PDB entry 8WMM | electron microscopy, 2.98 A resolution | chains A and O of the 10 polymer chains in the assembly

== Chain A ==
Molecule: deadCbCas9
Notes: engineered mutation(s): D9A; H837A
Sequence (1442 residues; row label = number of the first residue in the row):
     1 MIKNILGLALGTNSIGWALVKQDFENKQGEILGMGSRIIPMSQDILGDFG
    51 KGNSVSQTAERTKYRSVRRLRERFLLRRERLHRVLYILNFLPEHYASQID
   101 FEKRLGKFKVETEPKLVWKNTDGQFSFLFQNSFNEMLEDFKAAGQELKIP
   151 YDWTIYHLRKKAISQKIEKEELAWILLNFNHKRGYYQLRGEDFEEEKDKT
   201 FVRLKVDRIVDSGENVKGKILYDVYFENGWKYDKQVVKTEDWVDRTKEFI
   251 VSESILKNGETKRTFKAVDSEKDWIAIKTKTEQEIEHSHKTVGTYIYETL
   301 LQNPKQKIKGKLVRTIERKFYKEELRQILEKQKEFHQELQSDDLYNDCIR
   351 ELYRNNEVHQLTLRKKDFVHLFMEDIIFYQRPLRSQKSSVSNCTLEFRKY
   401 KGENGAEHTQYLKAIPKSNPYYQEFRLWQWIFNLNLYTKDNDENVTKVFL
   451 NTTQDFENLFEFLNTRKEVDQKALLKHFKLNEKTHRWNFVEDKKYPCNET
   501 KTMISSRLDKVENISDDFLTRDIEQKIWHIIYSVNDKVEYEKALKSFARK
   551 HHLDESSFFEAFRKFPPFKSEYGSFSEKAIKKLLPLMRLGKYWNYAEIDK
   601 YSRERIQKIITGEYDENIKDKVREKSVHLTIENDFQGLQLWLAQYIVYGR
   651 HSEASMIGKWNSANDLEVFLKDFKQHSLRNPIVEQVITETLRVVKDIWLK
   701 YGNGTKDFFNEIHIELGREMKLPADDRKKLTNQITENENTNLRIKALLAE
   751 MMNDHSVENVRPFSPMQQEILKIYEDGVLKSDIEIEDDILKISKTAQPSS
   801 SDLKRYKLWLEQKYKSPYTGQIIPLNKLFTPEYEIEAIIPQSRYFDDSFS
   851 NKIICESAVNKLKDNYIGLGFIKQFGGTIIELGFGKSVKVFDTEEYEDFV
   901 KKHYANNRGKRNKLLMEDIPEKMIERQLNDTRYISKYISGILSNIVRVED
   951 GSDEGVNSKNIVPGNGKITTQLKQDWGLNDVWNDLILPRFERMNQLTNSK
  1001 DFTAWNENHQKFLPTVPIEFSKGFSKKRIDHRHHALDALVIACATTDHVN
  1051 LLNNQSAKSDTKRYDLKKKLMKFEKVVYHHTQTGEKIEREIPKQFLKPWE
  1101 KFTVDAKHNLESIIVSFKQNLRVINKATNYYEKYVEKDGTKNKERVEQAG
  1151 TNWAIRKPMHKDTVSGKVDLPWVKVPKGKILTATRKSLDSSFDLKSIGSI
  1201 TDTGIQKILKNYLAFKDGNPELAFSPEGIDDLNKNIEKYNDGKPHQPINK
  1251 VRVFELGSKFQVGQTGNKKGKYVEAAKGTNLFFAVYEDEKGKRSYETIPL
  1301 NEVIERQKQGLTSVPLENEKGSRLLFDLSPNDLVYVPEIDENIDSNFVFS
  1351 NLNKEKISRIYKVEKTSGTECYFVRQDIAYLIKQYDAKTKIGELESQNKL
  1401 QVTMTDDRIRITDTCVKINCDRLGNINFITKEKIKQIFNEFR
Disordered / not traced: 718-929, 1074-1091

== Chain O ==
Molecule: sgRNA
Sequence (127 nucleotides; numbered 1 to 127; the number before each row is that of its first residue):
     1 GAGAAUGUCGGGGAGCCGAGGUUGUGAAUUGCUUUCAAAAAUUAUUGAGA
    51 AAUAAUUUUGAAAAGCAAUUCACAAUAAGGAUUAUUCCGUUGUGAAAACA
   101 UUCAAGGCGGGGCAACUCGCCUUUUUU
Disordered / not traced: 42-55, 124-127

== Chain A / chain O interface ==
Pairs across the interface (297):
  Ser56(A) with G13(O), hydrogen bond to the phosphate
  Gln57(A) with U91(O), sugar contact
  Thr58(A) with G13(O), phosphate contact; A14(O), phosphate contact; U91(O), sugar contact
  Ala59(A) with G13(O), phosphate contact
  Arg61(A) with G89(O), salt bridge to the phosphate; U90(O), salt bridge to the phosphate; U91(O), base contact
  Thr62(A) with A14(O), hydrogen bond to the phosphate; G15(O), phosphate contact
  Tyr64(A) with U90(O), base contact
  Arg65(A) with A14(O), salt bridge to the phosphate; G15(O), salt bridge to the phosphate; G89(O), phosphate contact
  Arg68(A) with A77(O), phosphate contact; G89(O), hydrogen bond to the base; U90(O), salt bridge to the phosphate
  Arg69(A) with G15(O), salt bridge to the phosphate; C16(O), salt bridge to the phosphate; C88(O), salt bridge to the phosphate
  Leu70(A) with C17(O), base contact; G18(O), phosphate contact
  Arg71(A) with A75(O), salt bridge to the phosphate; U76(O), salt bridge to the phosphate
  Glu72(A) with C87(O), hydrogen bond to the base
  Arg73(A) with C16(O), salt bridge to the phosphate; C17(O), salt bridge to the phosphate; C87(O), salt bridge to the phosphate
  Leu75(A) with A75(O), phosphate contact
  Leu76(A) with A84(O), base contact; U85(O), sugar contact; U86(O), phosphate contact
  Arg78(A) with A74(O), salt bridge to the phosphate; A75(O), salt bridge to the phosphate
  Arg80(A) with U85(O), base contact
  Arg83(A) with U83(O), base contact
  Lys103(A) with U83(O), base contact
  Arg104(A) with U83(O), base contact
  Leu105(A) with U83(O), sugar contact
  Lys107(A) with U82(O), base contact; U83(O), hydrogen bond to the base
  Phe108(A) with A74(O), sugar contact
  Glu113(A) with G24(O), hydrogen bond to the base; U25(O), sugar contact; A74(O), sugar contact
  Pro114(A) with C73(O), sugar contact
  Lys115(A) with U25(O), hydrogen bond to the sugar; G26(O), sugar contact
  Trp118(A) with G26(O), sugar contact; A27(O), sugar contact
  Phe125(A) with G26(O), sugar contact
  Lys148(A) with A28(O), hydrogen bond to the sugar; U29(O), salt bridge to the phosphate
  Ile149(A) with A28(O), sugar contact
  Pro150(A) with A28(O), sugar contact; U70(O), base contact
  Tyr151(A) with A27(O), sugar contact
  Asp152(A) with G26(O), hydrogen bond to the base; C71(O), hydrogen bond to the sugar; A72(O), sugar contact
  Trp153(A) with U70(O), hydrogen bond to the sugar; C71(O), hydrogen bond to the sugar
  Ile155(A) with A72(O), sugar contact
  Tyr156(A) with C71(O), phosphate contact; A72(O), hydrogen bond to the phosphate
  Trp174(A) with A72(O), hydrogen bond to the sugar
  Asn178(A) with A72(O), phosphate contact; C73(O), hydrogen bond to the phosphate
  His181(A) with C73(O), salt bridge to the phosphate; A74(O), salt bridge to the phosphate
  Lys182(A) with A19(O), phosphate contact; G20(O), salt bridge to the phosphate
  Arg183(A) with C17(O), hydrogen bond to the phosphate; G18(O), salt bridge to the phosphate
  Gly184(A) with G18(O), sugar contact; A19(O), hydrogen bond to the phosphate
  Tyr186(A) with C17(O), sugar contact
  Lys305(A) with U69(O), sugar contact; U70(O), sugar contact
  Gln306(A) with U70(O), phosphate contact
  Lys307(A) with G21(O), salt bridge to the phosphate; U70(O), phosphate contact; C71(O), phosphate contact
  Ile308(A) with C71(O), hydrogen bond to the phosphate
  Lys309(A) with G20(O), phosphate contact; C71(O), hydrogen bond to the phosphate; A72(O), phosphate contact
  Gly310(A) with G20(O), hydrogen bond to the phosphate
  Val313(A) with G20(O), phosphate contact
  Arg314(A) with A19(O), phosphate contact; G20(O), phosphate contact
  Thr315(A) with G18(O), hydrogen bond to the sugar; A19(O), sugar contact
  Arg318(A) with C17(O), sugar contact; G18(O), sugar contact
  Leu352(A) with A84(O), phosphate contact
  Tyr353(A) with U85(O), base contact
  Arg354(A) with U83(O), hydrogen bond to the sugar; A84(O), phosphate contact
  Asn355(A) with A84(O), hydrogen bond to the phosphate
  Asn356(A) with U85(O), hydrogen bond to the phosphate; A115(O), hydrogen bond to the sugar
  Val358(A) with A114(O), sugar contact; A115(O), sugar contact
  His359(A) with A115(O), base contact
  Thr362(A) with C113(O), base contact; A114(O), hydrogen bond to the base
  Lys366(A) with C113(O), base contact
  Asp375(A) with U85(O), hydrogen bond to the base
  Tyr379(A) with U85(O), stacking on the base
  Gln380(A) with C16(O), hydrogen bond to the sugar; C17(O), hydrogen bond to the sugar
  Arg381(A) with C16(O), hydrogen bond to the sugar; C17(O), salt bridge to the phosphate; U85(O), sugar contact; U86(O), salt bridge to the phosphate
  Pro382(A) with C16(O), sugar contact
  Leu383(A) with G15(O), base contact; C16(O), sugar contact
  Arg384(A) with G15(O), salt bridge to the phosphate; C87(O), salt bridge to the phosphate
  Ser385(A) with C118(O), hydrogen bond to the phosphate
  Gln386(A) with G13(O), hydrogen bond to the base; A14(O), base contact
  Lys387(A) with C118(O), hydrogen bond to the phosphate; G119(O), salt bridge to the phosphate
  Arg398(A) with C121(O), salt bridge to the phosphate; U122(O), salt bridge to the phosphate
  Lys399(A) with U123(O), sugar contact
  Tyr400(A) with A104(O), stacking on the base; U123(O), sugar contact
  Lys401(A) with U123(O), hydrogen bond to the sugar
  Glu403(A) with A104(O), hydrogen bond to the sugar
  Gln410(A) with A104(O), hydrogen bond to the base
  Lys417(A) with U6(O), salt bridge to the phosphate
  Tyr422(A) with A5(O), hydrogen bond to the phosphate; U6(O), hydrogen bond to the phosphate
  Phe425(A) with A4(O), sugar contact
  Arg426(A) with A5(O), phosphate contact; U6(O), salt bridge to the phosphate
  Gln429(A) with A4(O), hydrogen bond to the sugar; A5(O), hydrogen bond to the sugar
  Lys493(A) with U6(O), hydrogen bond to the base
  Pro496(A) with U6(O), phosphate contact
  His529(A) with G109(O), hydrogen bond to the base; G110(O), sugar contact; C118(O), hydrogen bond to the base; G119(O), sugar contact
  Ile530(A) with G110(O), sugar contact; G111(O), sugar contact
  Tyr532(A) with C118(O), sugar contact; G119(O), hydrogen bond to the phosphate
  Ser533(A) with G110(O), base contact; C118(O), sugar contact
  Val534(A) with G111(O), sugar contact
  Glu539(A) with G111(O), sugar contact; G112(O), hydrogen bond to the sugar
  Lys542(A) with G112(O), phosphate contact; C113(O), salt bridge to the phosphate
  Ala543(A) with G111(O), phosphate contact
  Ser546(A) with G111(O), phosphate contact; G112(O), hydrogen bond to the phosphate
  Ser574(A) with A4(O), hydrogen bond to the phosphate; A5(O), hydrogen bond to the phosphate
  Phe575(A) with A4(O), sugar contact
  Glu577(A) with C120(O), sugar contact
  Lys578(A) with C121(O), phosphate contact; U122(O), salt bridge to the phosphate
  Lys581(A) with C120(O), phosphate contact
  Leu640(A) with A4(O), sugar contact
  Glu653(A) with A2(O), hydrogen bond to the sugar; G3(O), sugar contact
  Lys674(A) with A100(O), sugar contact
  Gln675(A) with U91(O), hydrogen bond to the sugar; G92(O), hydrogen bond to the sugar
  His676(A) with G13(O), sugar contact
  Arg679(A) with G11(O), hydrogen bond to the sugar; G12(O), sugar contact
  Gln685(A) with G92(O), phosphate contact
  Arg692(A) with U93(O), salt bridge to the phosphate; G94(O), salt bridge to the phosphate
  Val956(A) with G1(O), phosphate contact; A2(O), phosphate contact
  Lys1118(A) with U93(O), salt bridge to the phosphate
  Arg1122(A) with G92(O), salt bridge to the phosphate; U93(O), salt bridge to the phosphate; G94(O), hydrogen bond to the base
  Ile1124(A) with A97(O), base contact
  Asn1125(A) with G92(O), base contact; U93(O), hydrogen bond to the base; G94(O), base contact; A97(O), base contact; A98(O), hydrogen bond to the base
  Lys1126(A) with A98(O), salt bridge to the phosphate; C99(O), salt bridge to the phosphate
  Ala1127(A) with C88(O), sugar contact
  Asn1129(A) with G80(O), base contact; C87(O), hydrogen bond to the sugar; C88(O), sugar contact
  Tyr1130(A) with C87(O), sugar contact; U102(O), base contact
  Tyr1131(A) with U82(O), sugar contact; U86(O), base contact
  Glu1132(A) with U86(O), hydrogen bond to the sugar
  Lys1133(A) with U82(O), phosphate contact
  Tyr1134(A) with A84(O), sugar contact
  Lys1143(A) with A84(O), phosphate contact; U85(O), salt bridge to the phosphate; C116(O), salt bridge to the phosphate
  Arg1145(A) with U102(O), hydrogen bond to the base
  Gln1148(A) with G80(O), hydrogen bond to the base; A81(O), hydrogen bond to the sugar
  Asn1152(A) with G79(O), base contact; G80(O), sugar contact; C88(O), base contact
  Trp1153(A) with A97(O), sugar contact
  Ala1154(A) with G89(O), sugar contact
  Ile1155(A) with A77(O), hydrogen bond to the base; A78(O), base contact; G89(O), hydrogen bond to the sugar; U90(O), sugar contact
  Arg1156(A) with U90(O), sugar contact; U91(O), salt bridge to the phosphate; G92(O), salt bridge to the phosphate
  Lys1157(A) with A77(O), hydrogen bond to the base; U90(O), sugar contact
  Pro1158(A) with A77(O), base contact; U90(O), base contact
  Met1159(A) with A77(O), hydrogen bond to the base; A78(O), base contact
  His1160(A) with A77(O), hydrogen bond to the sugar
  Val1164(A) with U22(O), hydrogen bond to the sugar; U23(O), sugar contact
  Ser1165(A) with U23(O), sugar contact
  Gly1166(A) with U23(O), phosphate contact; G24(O), phosphate contact
  Val1168(A) with C66(O), phosphate contact; A67(O), phosphate contact
  Asp1169(A) with G65(O), hydrogen bond to the sugar; C66(O), phosphate contact
  Leu1170(A) with C66(O), sugar contact
  Pro1171(A) with G65(O), sugar contact
  Ala1183(A) with A67(O), phosphate contact
  Thr1184(A) with U22(O), phosphate contact; U23(O), phosphate contact
  Arg1185(A) with U22(O), salt bridge to the phosphate; U23(O), hydrogen bond to the phosphate; A68(O), salt bridge to the phosphate; U69(O), salt bridge to the phosphate
  Thr1201(A) with C66(O), hydrogen bond to the sugar; A67(O), hydrogen bond to the phosphate
  Asp1202(A) with G31(O), hydrogen bond to the base; C66(O), hydrogen bond to the sugar; A67(O), hydrogen bond to the sugar
  Thr1203(A) with C32(O), hydrogen bond to the sugar
  Gly1204(A) with C32(O), sugar contact
  Ile1205(A) with A67(O), sugar contact; A68(O), sugar contact
  Asn1240(A) with G31(O), sugar contact
  Lys1243(A) with G31(O), sugar contact; C32(O), salt bridge to the phosphate
  Pro1244(A) with U30(O), hydrogen bond to the sugar; G31(O), phosphate contact
  His1245(A) with U30(O), sugar contact; G31(O), sugar contact
  Gln1246(A) with U29(O), hydrogen bond to the base; A68(O), hydrogen bond to the sugar; U69(O), hydrogen bond to the base
  Pro1247(A) with A68(O), hydrogen bond to the sugar; U69(O), sugar contact
  Ile1248(A) with A68(O), sugar contact
  Asn1249(A) with U69(O), hydrogen bond to the phosphate
  Lys1250(A) with G21(O), phosphate contact; U22(O), salt bridge to the phosphate; A68(O), sugar contact; U69(O), hydrogen bond to the phosphate
  Arg1252(A) with U23(O), salt bridge to the phosphate; G24(O), salt bridge to the phosphate; A67(O), salt bridge to the phosphate; A68(O), phosphate contact
  Val1262(A) with A78(O), hydrogen bond to the sugar
  Gly1263(A) with A78(O), phosphate contact
  Gln1264(A) with G79(O), hydrogen bond to the phosphate
  Thr1265(A) with G79(O), hydrogen bond to the phosphate
  Asn1267(A) with A74(O), hydrogen bond to the base; A75(O), sugar contact
  Lys1268(A) with A75(O), sugar contact; A78(O), salt bridge to the phosphate; G79(O), salt bridge to the phosphate
  Gly1270(A) with U23(O), hydrogen bond to the sugar
  Lys1271(A) with U23(O), sugar contact; A75(O), hydrogen bond to the base; U76(O), sugar contact
  Gln1307(A) with A97(O), hydrogen bond to the base
  Lys1308(A) with A78(O), hydrogen bond to the base
  Arg1422(A) with G94(O), salt bridge to the phosphate
Interface residues without a listed pair, chain A (184 interface residues in all): Glu60, Val67, Arg77, Leu177, Tyr185, Leu412, Lys550, Gly573, Ser652, Asn680, Asn1120, Thr1128, Lys1167, Lys1207, Ile1304
Interface residues without a listed pair, chain O (81 interface residues in all): G7, U33, U117

== In short ==
184 residues of chain A and 81 residues of chain O are in contact, with 89 hydrogen bonds, 54 salt bridges and
2 aromatic stacking contacts. Among the polar pairs are Arg68(A)-G89(O), Glu72(A)-C87(O) and Lys107(A)-U83(O).
Here chain A is deadCbCas9 and chain O is sgRNA. Entry 8WMM (Structure of CbCas9-PcrIIC1 complex bound to
28-bp DNA substrate (20-nt complementary)) was determined by electron microscopy, deposited together with
8IYQ, 8WMH, 8WMN and 8WR4.
